Entry 5O3X (X-ray diffraction, 2.55 A resolution); this record covers chains A and B.

Chain A:
Protein: Peptide cyclase 1
Organism: Vaccaria hispanica
UniProt: R4P353 (R4P353_9CARY); numbering as in UniProt (aligned over 1-724)
Chain sequence (724 residues; numbered 1 to 724; the number before each row is that of its first residue):
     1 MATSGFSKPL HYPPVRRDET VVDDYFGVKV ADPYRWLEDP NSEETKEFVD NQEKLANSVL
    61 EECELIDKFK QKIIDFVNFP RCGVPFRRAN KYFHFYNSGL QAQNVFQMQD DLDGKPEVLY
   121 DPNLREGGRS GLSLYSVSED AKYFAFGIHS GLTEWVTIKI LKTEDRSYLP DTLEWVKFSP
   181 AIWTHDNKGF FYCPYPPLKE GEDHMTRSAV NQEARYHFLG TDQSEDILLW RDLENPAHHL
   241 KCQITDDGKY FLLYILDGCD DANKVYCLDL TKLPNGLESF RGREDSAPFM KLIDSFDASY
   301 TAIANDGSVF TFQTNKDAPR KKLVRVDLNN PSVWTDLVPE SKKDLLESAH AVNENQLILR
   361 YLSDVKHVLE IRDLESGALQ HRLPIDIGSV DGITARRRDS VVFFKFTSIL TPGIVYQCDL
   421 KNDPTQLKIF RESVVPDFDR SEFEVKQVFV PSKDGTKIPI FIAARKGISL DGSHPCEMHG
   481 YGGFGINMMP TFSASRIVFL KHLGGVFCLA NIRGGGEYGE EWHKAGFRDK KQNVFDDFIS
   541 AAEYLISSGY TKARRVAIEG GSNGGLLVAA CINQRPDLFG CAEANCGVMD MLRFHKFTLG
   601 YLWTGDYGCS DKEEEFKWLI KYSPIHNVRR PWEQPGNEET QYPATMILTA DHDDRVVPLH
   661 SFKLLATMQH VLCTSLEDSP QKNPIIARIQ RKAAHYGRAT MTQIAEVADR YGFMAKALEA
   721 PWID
Unresolved in the structure: 1-7, 282-284
What the authors report for this chain:
  - catalytic residues: Ser562, Asp653, His695 (proposed by the authors, not directly observed)
  - mutagenesis - S562A, H695A: abolished catalytic activity on PresegB1
  - binding site for cacodylate ion: Tyr481, Asn563
  - catalytic residues: Tyr481, Asn563 (citing earlier work)
  - mutagenesis - S493A, S495A, W603A, R655A, Y696G: decreased catalytic activity on PresgB1
  - mutagenesis - H695Q: decreased catalytic activity

Chain B:
Protein: Peptide cyclase 1
Organism: Vaccaria hispanica
UniProt: R4P353 (R4P353_9CARY); residue numbers follow UniProt; this construct covers 1-692, 694-724
Chain sequence (724 residues; each row starts with the number of its first residue; note: 1 number in that range is skipped by the numbering (no residue carries it; nothing is unmodelled there)):
     1 MATSGFSKPL HYPPVRRDET VVDDYFGVKV ADPYRWLEDP NSEETKEFVD NQEKLANSVL
    61 EECELIDKFK QKIIDFVNFP RCGVPFRRAN KYFHFYNSGL QAQNVFQMQD DLDGKPEVLY
   121 DPNLREGGRS GLSLYSVSED AKYFAFGIHS GLTEWVTIKI LKTEDRSYLP DTLEWVKFSP
   181 AIWTHDNKGF FYCPYPPLKE GEDHMTRSAV NQEARYHFLG TDQSEDILLW RDLENPAHHL
   241 KCQITDDGKY FLLYILDGCD DANKVYCLDL TKLPNGLESF RGREDSAPFM KLIDSFDASY
   301 TAIANDGSVF TFQTNKDAPR KKLVRVDLNN PSVWTDLVPE SKKDLLESAH AVNENQLILR
   361 YLSDVKHVLE IRDLESGALQ HRLPIDIGSV DGITARRRDS VVFFKFTSIL TPGIVYQCDL
   421 KNDPTQLKIF RESVVPDFDR SEFEVKQVFV PSKDGTKIPI FIAARKGISL DGSHPCEMHG
   481 YGGFGINMMP TFSASRIVFL KHLGGVFCLA NIRGGGEYGE EWHKAGFRDK KQNVFDDFIS
   541 AAEYLISSGY TKARRVAIEG GSNGGLLVAA CINQRPDLFG CAEANCGVMD MLRFHKFTLG
   601 YLWTGDYGCS DKEEEFKWLI KYSPIHNVRR PWEQPGNEET QYPATMILTA DHDDRVVPLH
   661 SFKLLATMQH VLCTSLEDSP QKNPIIARIQ RK
  693A A
   694 AHYGRATMTQ IAEVADRYGF MAKALEAPWI D
Unresolved in the structure: 1-4, 198-207, 694-697
What the authors report for this chain:
  - catalytic residues: Ser562, Asp653, His695 (proposed by the authors, not directly observed)
  - mutagenesis - S562A, H695A: abolished catalytic activity on PresegB1
  - binding site for cacodylate ion: Tyr481, Asn563
  - catalytic residues: Tyr481, Asn563 (citing earlier work)
  - mutagenesis - S493A, S495A, W603A, R655A, Y696G: decreased catalytic activity on PresgB1
  - mutagenesis - H695Q: decreased catalytic activity

Interface between chain A and chain B:
Contacting residue pairs (11; chain A residue first):
  Asp67(A) - Asp67(B)
  Ile74(A) - Met701(B)  hydrophobic
  Asn78(A) - Leu100(B)  hydrogen bond (side chain-backbone)
  Ser98(A) - Ser98(B)  hydrogen bond
  Leu100(A) - Asn78(B)  hydrogen bond (backbone-side chain)
  Ala102(A) - Asn78(B)
  Lys115(A) - Glu117(B)
  Pro116(A) - Pro116(B)
  Glu117(A) - Lys115(B)  salt bridge
  Met701(A) - Ile74(B)  hydrophobic
  Met701(A) - Leu100(B)  hydrophobic
Also at the interface, not in a pair above, chain A (14 interface residues in all): Lys70, Gln101, Leu124, Gly127
Also at the interface, not in a pair above, chain B (15 interface residues in all): Gln71, Asp75, Pro80, Gln101, Ala102, Pro436

Overview:
14 residues of chain A and 15 residues of chain B are in contact, with 3 hydrogen bonds and 1 salt bridge.
Polar contacts include Glu117(A)-Lys115(B), Asn78(A)-Leu100(B) and Ser98(A)-Ser98(B). From the paper:
catalytic residues Ser562(A), Asp653(A) and Ser562(B) among others; S493A, S495A and W603A of chain A, among
others, reduce catalytic activity on PresgB1; 16 substitutions were tested in all.
Both chains are Peptide cyclase 1 (Vaccaria hispanica). Entry 5O3X (Structural characterization of the fast
and promiscuous macrocyclase from plant - apo PCY1) was determined by X-ray diffraction (same publication as
5O3U and 5O3V).
